8HH3 - chains A and D of the 7 polymer chains in the assembly; structure by electron microscopy, 4.30 A resolution (low resolution: residue-level contacts below are approximate; hydrogen-bond / salt-bridge calls are withheld).

== Chain A ==
Molecule: ATP synthase subunit alpha
Organism: Bacillus sp. PS3
Notes: EC 7.1.2.2
Reference sequence: A0A0M3VGF9 (A0A0M3VGF9_BACP3); numbering as in UniProt (aligned over 2-502)
Chain sequence (501 residues; row label = number of the first residue in the row):
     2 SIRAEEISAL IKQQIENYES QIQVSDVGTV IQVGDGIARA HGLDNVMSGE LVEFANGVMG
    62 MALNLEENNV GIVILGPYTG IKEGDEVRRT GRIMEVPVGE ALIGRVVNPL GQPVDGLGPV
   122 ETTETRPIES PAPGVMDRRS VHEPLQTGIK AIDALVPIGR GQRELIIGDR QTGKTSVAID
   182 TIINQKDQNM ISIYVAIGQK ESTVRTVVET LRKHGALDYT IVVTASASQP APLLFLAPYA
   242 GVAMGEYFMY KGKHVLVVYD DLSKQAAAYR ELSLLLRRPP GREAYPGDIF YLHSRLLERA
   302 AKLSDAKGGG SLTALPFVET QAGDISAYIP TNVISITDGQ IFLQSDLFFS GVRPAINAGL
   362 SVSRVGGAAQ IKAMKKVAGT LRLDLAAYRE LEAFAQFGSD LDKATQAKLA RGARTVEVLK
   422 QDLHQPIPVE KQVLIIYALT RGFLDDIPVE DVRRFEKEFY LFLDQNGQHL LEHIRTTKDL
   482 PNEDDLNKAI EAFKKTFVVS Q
Unresolved in the structure: 2-23, 502
Sequence notes: conflict Pro132 (Arg in A0A0M3VGF9), Ser193 (Cys in A0A0M3VGF9), Phe463 (Trp in A0A0M3VGF9)
Residues lining bound ligands: ATP (adenosine-5'-triphosphate): Gln172, Thr173, Gly174, Lys175, Thr176, Ser177, Gln200, Glu320, Phe349, Arg354, Pro355, Gln422, Leu424

== Chain D ==
Molecule: ATP synthase subunit beta
Organism: Bacillus sp. PS3
Notes: EC 7.1.2.2
Reference sequence: A0A0M4U1P9 (A0A0M4U1P9_BACP3); residue numbers follow UniProt; this construct covers 1-473
Chain sequence (484 residues; row label = number of the first residue in the row; numbers below 1 keep their minus sign (Met-10 is residue -10)):
   -10 MHHHHHHHHH HMTRGRVIQV MGPVVDVKFE NGHLPAIYNA LKIQHKARNE NEVDIDLTLE
    50 VALHLGDDTV RTIAMASTDG LIRGMEVIDT GAPISVPVGE VTLGRVFNVL GEPIDLEGDI
   110 PADARRDPIH RPAPKFEELA TEVEILETGI KVVDLLAPYI KGGKIGLFGG AGVGKTVLIQ
   170 ELIHNIAQEH GGISVFAGVG ERTREGNDLY HEMKDSGVIS KTAMVFGQMN EPPGARMRVA
   230 LTGLTMAEYF RDEQGQDVLL FIDNIFRFTQ AGSEVSALLG RMPSAVGYQP TLATEMGQLQ
   290 ERITSTAKGS ITSIQAIYVP ADDYTDPAPA TTFSHLDATT NLERKLAEMG IYPAVDPLAS
   350 TSRALAPEIV GEEHYQVARK VQQTLQRYKE LQDIIAILGM DELSDEDKLV VHRARRIQFF
   410 LSQNFHVAEQ FTGQPGSYVP VKETVRGFKE ILEGKYDHLP EDAFRLVGRI EEVVEKAKAM
   470 GVEV
Unresolved in the structure: -10 to 0, 472-473
Sequence notes: initiating methionine (-10); expression tag (-9 to 0)
Metal / ion sites: Mg2+: Thr165, Arg191
Residues lining bound ligands: ADP (adenosine-5'-diphosphate): Gly161, Val162, Gly163, Lys164, Thr165, Val166, Arg191, Tyr341, Pro342, Thr421

== Chain A / chain D interface ==
Pairs across the interface - 66 pairs, chain A then chain D:
  Ile32(A) - Gly55(D)
  Gln33(A) - His53(D)
  Gln33(A) - Leu54(D)
  Val34(A) - Ile26(D)
  Val34(A) - Leu52(D)
  Val34(A) - His53(D)
  Gly35(A) - Leu52(D)
  Asp36(A) - Leu52(D)
  Asp36(A) - Arg270(D)
  Tyr79(A) - Ile26(D)
  Tyr79(A) - Tyr27(D)
  Thr80(A) - Ala25(D)
  Thr80(A) - Ile26(D)
  Thr80(A) - Tyr27(D)
  Lys83(A) - Leu23(D)
  Lys83(A) - Pro24(D)
  Lys83(A) - Ala25(D)
  Glu84(A) - Leu23(D)
  Glu84(A) - His53(D)
  Glu84(A) - Gly55(D)
  Glu84(A) - Asp57(D)
  Val107(A) - Phe125(D)
  Val115(A) - Phe125(D)
  Val115(A) - Glu126(D)
  Asp116(A) - Phe125(D)
  Arg171(A) - Phe322(D)
  Arg171(A) - Asn330(D)
  Gln172(A) - Thr350(D)
  Lys201(A) - Lys153(D)
  Lys201(A) - Ser323(D)
  Lys201(A) - His324(D)
  Lys201(A) - Asp326(D)
  Glu202(A) - Phe125(D)
  Glu202(A) - Leu128(D)
  Ser203(A) - Leu128(D)
  Arg206(A) - Phe125(D)
  Arg206(A) - Leu128(D)
  Arg206(A) - Thr130(D)
  Ser227(A) - Glu290(D)
  Ala228(A) - Glu290(D)
  Ser229(A) - Glu290(D)
  Glu272(A) - Pro279(D)
  Glu272(A) - Thr280(D)
  Glu272(A) - Thr283(D)
  Leu275(A) - Met271(D)
  Leu275(A) - Pro272(D)
  Leu275(A) - Ser273(D)
  Leu275(A) - Pro279(D)
  Leu276(A) - Arg270(D)
  Arg278(A) - Met271(D)
  Arg279(A) - Met271(D)
  Pro281(A) - Met271(D)
  Ala285(A) - Ala274(D)
  Gln322(A) - Thr314(D)
  Phe350(A) - Leu347(D)
  Phe350(A) - Ala348(D)
  Phe350(A) - Thr350(D)
  Phe350(A) - Gln375(D)
  Ser351(A) - Gln375(D)
  Arg354(A) - Gln371(D)
  Phe398(A) - Ile383(D)
  Phe398(A) - Ser393(D)
  Phe398(A) - Asp394(D)
  Gly399(A) - Ser393(D)
  Gly399(A) - Glu395(D)
  Ser400(A) - Ser393(D)
Other interface residues (no listed pair), chain A (40 interface residues in all): Gly117, Gly199, Gln200, Glu210, Lys265
Other interface residues (no listed pair), chain D (44 interface residues in all): Ala51, Asp56, Glu127, Gly286, Glu379

== In short ==
Chain A and chain D form an interface of 40 and 44 residues respectively. Chain A binds ATP. Ligands of chain
D: ADP. Thr165(D) and Arg191(D) coordinate Mg2+.
Here chain A is ATP synthase subunit alpha and chain D is ATP synthase subunit beta, both from Bacillus sp.
PS3. Entry 8HH3 (F1 domain of FoF1-ATPase from Bacillus PS3,90 degrees,highATP) was determined by electron
microscopy, deposited together with 8HH1, 8HH2, 8HH4, 8HH5, 8HH6, 8HH7 and 5 further entries.
